PDB entry 4CL7 | X-ray diffraction, 2.00 A resolution | chains A and C

[Chain A (and C)]
Protein: Vascular endothelial growth factor receptor 1
Organism: Homo sapiens
Notes: EC 2.7.10.1; fragment: domain-2, residues 132-225; chain C of this document is another copy of the same molecule, construct and numbering; everything in this record applies to it too
UniProt: P17948 (VGFR1_HUMAN); numbering as in UniProt (aligned over 132-225)
Chain sequence (94 residues; row label = number of the first residue in the row):
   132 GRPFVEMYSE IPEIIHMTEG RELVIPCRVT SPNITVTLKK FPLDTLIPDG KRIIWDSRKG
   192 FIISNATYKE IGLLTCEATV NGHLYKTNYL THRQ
Disordered / not traced: 132
Disulfides: Cys158-Cys207
Bound ions: Co2+ site 1: His147, His223 (shared with His147(C), His223(C) of chain C); Co2+ site 2 near His214 (its only coordinating residue here)
Swiss-Prot annotation at these positions:
  - glycosylation (N-linked (GlcNAc...) asparagine): Asn164, Asn196
What the authors report for this chain:
  - conformationally variable residues (loop rearrangement): Glu137 to Ile142

[How chain A and chain C interact]
Contacting residue pairs - 17 pairs, chain A then chain C:
  Glu141(A) - Phe172(C)
  Ile142(A) - Phe172(C)  hydrophobic
  Ile142(A) - Leu221(C)  hydrophobic
  Pro143(A) - Leu221(C)  hydrophobic
  Ile145(A) - Ile145(C)  hydrophobic
  Ile145(A) - Leu221(C)  hydrophobic
  His147(A) - His223(C)  hydrogen bond
  Phe172(A) - Ile142(C)  hydrophobic
  Leu204(A) - Ile142(C)  hydrophobic
  Leu221(A) - Ile142(C)  hydrophobic
  Leu221(A) - Pro143(C)
  Leu221(A) - Ile145(C)  hydrophobic
  Leu221(A) - Leu221(C)  hydrophobic
  His223(A) - Ile145(C)
  His223(A) - His147(C)  hydrogen bond
  His223(A) - His223(C)  hydrogen bond
  Gln225(A) - His147(C)
Also at the interface, not in a pair above, chain A (11 interface residues in all): Thr222
Also at the interface, not in a pair above, chain C (8 interface residues in all): Leu204

[Overview]
Chain A and chain C form an interface of 11 and 8 residues respectively; the contacts include 3 hydrogen
bonds. Among the polar pairs are His147(A)-His223(C) and His223(A)-His223(C). His147(A) and His223(A)
coordinate Co2+ site 1. The paper reports conformational variability at Glu137(A).
Both chains are Vascular endothelial growth factor receptor 1 (Homo sapiens). Entry 4CL7 (Crystal structure of
VEGFR-1 domain 2 in presence of Cobalt) was determined by X-ray diffraction together with 5ABD and 4CKV from
the same study.
